PDB entry 3G7Z | X-ray diffraction, 2.35 A resolution | chains A and C of the 4 polymer chains in the assembly

Chain A:
Protein: Cytotoxic protein ccdB
Source organism: Escherichia coli
UniProt: P62554 (CCDB_ECOLI); residue numbers follow UniProt; this construct covers 1-101
Chain sequence (101 residues; numbered 1 to 101; the number before each row is that of its first residue):
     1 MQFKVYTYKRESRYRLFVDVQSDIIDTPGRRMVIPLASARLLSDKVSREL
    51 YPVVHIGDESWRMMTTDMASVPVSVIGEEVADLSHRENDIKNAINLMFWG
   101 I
Swiss-Prot annotation at these positions:
  - mutagenesis: Gln21 (Q21L/S/Y: No phenotype), Trp61 (W61L/Q/S/Y: No phenotype), Trp99 to Ile101 (Loss of toxicity, no decrease in protein stability. Still represses ccdAB operon, still forms complex with CcdA), Trp99 (W99L/Q/S/Y: Loss of toxicity), Gly100 (G100E/R: Loss of toxicity, no decrease in protein stability. Still represses ccdAB operon, still forms complex with CcdA), Ile101 (I101R: Loss of toxicity)
Reported in the primary citation:
  - conformationally variable residues (side-chain flip): Trp99

Chain C:
Protein: Protein ccdA
Notes: fragment: C-terminal domain
UniProt: P62552 (CCDA_ECOLI); residue numbers follow UniProt; this construct covers 37-72
Chain sequence (36 residues; numbered 37 to 72; the number before each row is that of its first residue):
    37 RRLRAERWKAENQEGMAEVARFIEMNGSFADENRDW
Disordered / not traced: 37-38
Swiss-Prot annotation at these positions:
  - region: Ala41 to Trp72 (Interaction with CcdB)
  - mutagenesis: Asn62 to Trp72 (Loss of protein stability), Arg70 (R70K: Increased protein stability)

Interface between chain A and chain C:
Residue-residue contacts - 44 pairs, chain A then chain C:
  Tyr8(A) with Phe65(C), hydrophobic; Glu68(C), hydrogen bond; Asn69(C), hydrogen bond
  Ser12(A) with Glu68(C), hydrogen bond
  Arg13(A) with Asn62(C); Gly63(C)
  Tyr14(A) with Ile59(C); Gly63(C); Phe65(C), hydrophobic
  Phe17(A) with Phe65(C), hydrophobic
  Arg30(A) with Asn69(C)
  Val33(A) with Phe65(C), hydrophobic
  Pro35(A) with Phe65(C), hydrophobic
  Ala37(A) with Phe58(C), hydrophobic
  Leu41(A) with Phe58(C), hydrophobic
  Leu42(A) with Glu54(C)
  Ser43(A) with Glu54(C), hydrogen bond (backbone-side chain)
  Lys45(A) with Glu50(C); Gly51(C); Glu54(C)
  Val46(A) with Gly51(C); Glu54(C); Val55(C), hydrophobic
  Ser47(A) with Trp44(C); Asn48(C)
  Glu49(A) with Trp44(C), hydrogen bond
  Leu50(A) with Met52(C), hydrophobic
  Tyr51(A) with Met52(C); Val55(C)
  Asp67(A) with Ile59(C); Gly63(C); Ser64(C), hydrogen bond; Phe65(C), hydrogen bond (side chain-backbone); Ala66(C), hydrogen bond (side chain-backbone)
  Met68(A) with Ala66(C)
  Ala69(A) with Phe65(C), hydrophobic; Ala66(C), hydrophobic
  Ser70(A) with Asn69(C)
  Val71(A) with Phe65(C), hydrophobic; Asn69(C)
  Leu96(A) with Trp44(C), hydrophobic
  Ile101(A) with Arg40(C); Ala41(C); Trp44(C)
Interface residues without a listed pair, chain A (27 interface residues in all): Met64, Thr66
Interface residues without a listed pair, chain C (19 interface residues in all): Asp71

Overview:
The interface between chain A and chain C involves 27 residues on one side and 19 on the other; the contacts
include 8 hydrogen bonds. Polar contacts include Tyr8(A)-Glu68(C), Tyr8(A)-Asn69(C) and Ser12(A)-Glu68(C).
From UniProt: 5 mutagenesis sites on chain A; 11 mutagenesis sites on chain C. From the paper: conformational
variability at Trp99(A).
Chain A is Cytotoxic protein ccdB (Escherichia coli) and chain C is Protein ccdA; the structure, CcdB dimer in
complex with two C-terminal CcdA domains, was determined by X-ray diffraction together with 3HPW from the same
study.
